PDB entry 7TNC | X-ray diffraction, 1.47 A resolution | chain A

[Chain A]
Protein: Azurin
Organism: Pseudomonas aeruginosa
Reference sequence: P00282 (AZUR_PSEAE); residues 1-128 here correspond to UniProt positions 21-148 (UniProt number = residue number + 20)
Amino-acid sequence (128 residues; row label = number of the first residue in the row):
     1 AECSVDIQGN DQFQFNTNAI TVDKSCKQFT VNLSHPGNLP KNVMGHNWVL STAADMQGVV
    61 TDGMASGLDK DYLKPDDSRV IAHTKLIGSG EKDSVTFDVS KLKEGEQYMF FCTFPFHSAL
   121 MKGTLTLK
Disulfides: Cys3-Cys26
Differences from the reference sequence: engineered mutation Phe13 (Met33 in P00282), Phe116 (Gly136 in P00282)
Metal / ion sites: Cu ion site 1: Ala1, His83 (together with 2-amino-2-hydroxymethyl-propane-1,3-diol); Cu ion site 2: His46, Cys112, His117
Curated features (UniProtKB/Swiss-Prot):
  - binding site (Cu cation): His46, Cys112, His117, Met121
Reported in the primary citation:
  - Cu ion coordination: His46, Cys112, His117
  - contacts within the chain: Phe114-Phe116 (hydrogen bond)

[In short]
Ala1 and His83 form the Cu ion site 1. His46, Cys112 and His117 coordinate Cu ion site 2. From UniProt: 4 Cu
cation-binding residues. The paper reports Cu ion coordination by His46, Cys112 and His117; contacts within
the chain involving Phe114 and Phe116.
Chain A is Azurin (Pseudomonas aeruginosa); the structure, M13F/G116F Pseudomonas aeruginosa azurin, was
determined by X-ray diffraction, deposited together with 7U2F.
